8ORB - chains A and S of the 24 polymer chains in the assembly; structure by electron microscopy, 3.25 A resolution.

# Chain A (and S)
Protein: Dihydrolipoyllysine-residue acetyltransferase component of pyruvate dehydrogenase complex
Source organism: Escherichia coli
Notes: EC 2.3.1.12; chain S of this document is another copy of the same molecule, construct and numbering; everything in this record applies to it too
Reference sequence: P06959 (ODP2_ECOLI); residues 381-629 here correspond to UniProt positions 382-630 (UniProt number = residue number + 1)
Chain sequence (249 residues; each row starts with the number of its first residue):
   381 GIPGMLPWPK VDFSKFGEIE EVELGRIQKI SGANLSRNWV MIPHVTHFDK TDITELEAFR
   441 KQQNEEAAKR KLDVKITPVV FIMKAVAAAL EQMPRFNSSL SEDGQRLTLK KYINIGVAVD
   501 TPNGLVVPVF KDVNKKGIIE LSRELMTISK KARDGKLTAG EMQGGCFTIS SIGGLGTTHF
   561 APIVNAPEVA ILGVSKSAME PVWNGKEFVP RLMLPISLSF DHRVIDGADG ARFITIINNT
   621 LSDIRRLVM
Disordered / not traced: 381-382
From the paper describing this entry:
  - self-association interface (contacts with another copy of this molecule): I624 to M629

# Interface between chain A and chain S
Pairs across the interface (30; chain A residue first):
  E435(A) - R625(S)  salt bridge
  F439(A) - R625(S)
  F439(A) - R626(S)
  F439(A) - M629(S)  hydrophobic
  Q442(A) - D623(S)
  Q443(A) - R626(S)
  E446(A) - R626(S)  salt bridge
  F461(A) - M629(S)  hydrophobic
  G517(A) - V628(S)
  I518(A) - V628(S)  hydrogen bond (backbone-backbone)
  I518(A) - M629(S)  hydrophobic
  I519(A) - M629(S)
  D623(A) - Q442(S)
  I624(A) - R625(S)
  R625(A) - E435(S)  salt bridge
  R625(A) - F439(S)
  R625(A) - I624(S)
  R625(A) - R625(S)
  R626(A) - F439(S)
  R626(A) - Q443(S)
  R626(A) - E446(S)  salt bridge
  L627(A) - V628(S)  hydrophobic
  V628(A) - G517(S)
  V628(A) - I518(S)  hydrogen bond (backbone-backbone)
  V628(A) - L627(S)  hydrophobic
  V628(A) - V628(S)  hydrophobic
  M629(A) - F439(S)  hydrophobic
  M629(A) - F461(S)  hydrophobic
  M629(A) - I518(S)  hydrophobic
  M629(A) - I519(S)

# In short
The chain A/chain S interface involves 16 residues from each chain; the contacts include 2 hydrogen bonds and
4 salt bridges. Among the polar pairs are E435(A)-R625(S), E446(A)-R626(S) and I518(A)-V628(S). From the
paper: a self-association interface involving I624(A).
Chain A and chain S are both Dihydrolipoyllysine-residue acetyltransferase component of pyruvate dehydrogenase
complex (Escherichia coli); the structure, 24-meric catalytic domain of dihydrolipoamide acetyltransferase
(E2) of the E. coli pyruvate dehydrogenase complex, was determined by electron microscopy (same publication as
8OSY).
